6D5M - chains R and S of the 3 polymer chains in the assembly; structure by X-ray diffraction, 2.08 A resolution.

# Chain R
Protein: GTPase HRas
Source organism: Homo sapiens
Reference sequence: P01112 (RASH_HUMAN); residue numbers follow UniProt; this construct covers 1-166
Chain sequence (167 residues; row label = number of the first residue in the row; numbering starts at 0):
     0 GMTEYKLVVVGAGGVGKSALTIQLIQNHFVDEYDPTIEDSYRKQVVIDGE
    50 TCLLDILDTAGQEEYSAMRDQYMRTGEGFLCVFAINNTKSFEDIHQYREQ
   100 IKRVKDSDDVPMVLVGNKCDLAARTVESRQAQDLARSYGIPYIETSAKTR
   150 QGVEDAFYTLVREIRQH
Sequence notes: expression tag (0)
Swiss-Prot annotation at these positions:
  - region: His166 (Hypervariable region)
  - motif: Tyr32 to Tyr40 (Effector region)
  - binding site (GTP): Gly13 to Ala18, Val29 to Thr35, Ala59, Gly60, Asn116 to Asp119, Ser145 to Lys147
  - modified residue: Met1 (N-acetylmethionine), Thr2 (N-acetylthreonine), Cys118 (S-nitrosocysteine)
  - glycosylation: Thr35 (Microbial infection: O-linked (Glc) threonine)
  - natural variant: Gly12 (G12A: In CSTLO; G12C: In CSTLO; G12D: In CSTLO; G12E: In CSTLO; G12S: In CSTLO and CMEMS; G12V: In CSTLO, bladder carcinoma and CMEMS), Gly13 (G13C: In CSTLO; G13D: In CSTLO; G13R: In SFM), Gln22 (Q22K: In CMEMS), Glu37 (E37EE: In CSTLO), Thr58 (T58I: In CSTLO), Gln61 (Q61K: In NMTC2; Q61L: In melanoma), Glu63 (E63K: In CMEMS), Ser89 (S89C: Found in a patient with severe fetal hydrops and pleural effusion; uncertain significance), Lys117 (K117R: In CSTLO), Ala146 (A146T: In CSTLO; A146V: In CSTLO)
  - mutagenesis: Ser17 (S17N: Dominant negative. Prevents PLCE1 EGF-induced recruitment to plasma membrane. No effect on subcellular location of isoform 2), Asn26 (N26G: Loss of interaction with PLCE1; when associated with V-12), Val29 (V29A: No effect on interaction with PLCE1; when associated with V-12), Tyr32 (Y32F: Loss of interaction and recruitment to plasma membrane of PLCE1; when associated with V-12), Pro34 (P34G: No effect on interaction with PLCE1; when associated with V-12), Thr35 (T35S: Loss of interaction with PLCE1; when associated with V-12), Glu37 (E37G: No effect on interaction with PLCE1; when associated with V-12), Asp38 (D38N: No effect on interaction with PLCE1; when associated with V-12), Ser39 (S39C: No effect on interaction with PLCE1; when associated with V-12), Ala59 (A59T: Loss of GTPase activity and creation of an autophosphorylation site), Gln61 (Q61I: Moderately increased transformation of cultured cell lines; Q61R: Promotes interaction with SHOC2 and PP1C; Q61V: Strongly increased transformation of cultured cell lines), Ala83 (A83T: GTP-binding activity reduced by factor of 30), 4 further mutagenesis entries in UniProt

# Chain S
Protein: Son of sevenless homolog 1
Source organism: Homo sapiens
Reference sequence: Q07889 (SOS1_HUMAN); residue numbers follow UniProt; this construct covers 566-1046
Chain sequence (482 residues; row label = number of the first residue in the row):
   565 GQMRLPSADVYRFAEPDSEENIIFEENMQPKAGIPIIKAGTVIKLIERLT
   615 YHMYADPNFVRTFLTTYRSFCKPQELLSLIIERFEIPEPEPTEADRIAIE
   665 NGDQPLSAELKRFRKEYIQPVQLRVLNVCRHWVEHHFYDFERDAYLLQRM
   715 EEFIGTVRGKAMKKWVESITKIIQRKKIARDNGPGHNITFQSSPPTVEWH
   765 ISRPGHIETFDLLTLHPIEIARQLTLLESDLYRAVQPSELVGSVWTKEDK
   815 EINSPNLLKMIRHTTNLTLWFEKCIVETENLEERVAVVSRIIEILQVFQE
   865 LNNFNGVLEVVSAMNSSPVYRLDHTFEQIPSRQKKILEEAHELSEDHYKK
   915 YLAKLRSINPPCVPFFGIYLTNILKTEEGNPEVLKRHGKELINFSKRRKV
   965 AEITGEIQQYQNQPYCLRVESDIKRFFENLNPMGNSMEKEFTDYLFNKSL
  1015 EIEPRNPKPLPRFPKKYSYPLKSPGVRPSNPR
Not modelled in the structure: 565, 591-596, 744-750
Sequence notes: expression tag (565)
Residues lining bound ligands: FW4 (1-[(3-chloro-4-fluorophenyl)methyl]-5,6-dimethyl-2-(piperazin-1-yl)-1H-benzimidazole): Val852, Ile856, Val875, Met878, Asn879, Val883, Tyr884, Leu886, Asp887, Thr889, Phe890, Ile893, Leu901, Glu902, His905
What the authors report for this chain:
  - binding site for FW4: Asp887, His905

# Chain R / chain S interface
Contacting residue pairs (67; chain R residue first):
  Gly13(R) - Thr810(S)
  Gly15(R) - Glu942(S)
  Ser17(R) - Glu942(S)  hydrogen bond
  Ile21(R) - Lys939(S)
  Ile21(R) - Gly943(S)
  Gln25(R) - Gly943(S)  hydrogen bond (side chain-backbone)
  Asp30(R) - Pro945(S)
  Glu31(R) - Gly943(S)
  Glu31(R) - Asn944(S)
  Tyr32(R) - Lys939(S)
  Tyr32(R) - Gly943(S)
  Tyr32(R) - Asn944(S)  hydrogen bond (backbone-side chain)
  Pro34(R) - Asn936(S)
  Pro34(R) - Lys939(S)
  Pro34(R) - Thr940(S)
  Glu37(R) - Lys913(S)  salt bridge
  Tyr40(R) - His911(S)
  Asp54(R) - His911(S)  salt bridge
  Ile55(R) - His911(S)
  Asp57(R) - Thr935(S)
  Asp57(R) - Lys939(S)  hydrogen bond (backbone-side chain)
  Thr58(R) - Thr935(S)  hydrogen bond (backbone-side chain)
  Ala59(R) - Thr935(S)  hydrogen bond (backbone-side chain)
  Ala59(R) - Leu938(S)
  Gly60(R) - Trp809(S)  hydrogen bond (backbone-side chain)
  Gly60(R) - Leu934(S)
  Gly60(R) - Leu938(S)
  Gln61(R) - Phe929(S)
  Gln61(R) - Gly931(S)  hydrogen bond (side chain-backbone)
  Gln61(R) - Thr935(S)  hydrogen bond
  Glu63(R) - Leu822(S)
  Glu63(R) - Ile825(S)
  Glu63(R) - Arg826(S)  salt bridge
  Glu63(R) - Thr829(S)  hydrogen bond (backbone-side chain)
  Tyr64(R) - Met824(S)
  Tyr64(R) - Ile825(S)
  Tyr64(R) - Thr828(S)
  Tyr64(R) - Phe929(S)  hydrophobic
  Tyr64(R) - Phe930(S)
  Tyr64(R) - Gly931(S)  hydrogen bond (side chain-backbone)
  Ser65(R) - Thr829(S)
  Ser65(R) - Glu1002(S)
  Ala66(R) - Thr832(S)
  Ala66(R) - Ser876(S)
  Met67(R) - Ser876(S)
  Met67(R) - Tyr912(S)
  Met67(R) - Phe929(S)  hydrophobic
  Arg68(R) - Glu1002(S)  salt bridge
  Asp69(R) - Asn879(S)
  Asp69(R) - Ser880(S)
  Asp69(R) - Ser881(S)  hydrogen bond (side chain-backbone)
  Gln70(R) - Val875(S)
  Gln70(R) - Ser876(S)
  Gln70(R) - Asn879(S)  hydrogen bond
  Tyr71(R) - Tyr912(S)  hydrogen bond
  Tyr71(R) - Phe929(S)
  Arg73(R) - Asn879(S)  hydrogen bond (side chain-backbone)
  Arg73(R) - Ser880(S)
  Arg73(R) - Ser881(S)
  Arg73(R) - Tyr884(S)
  Gln95(R) - Lys1003(S)
  Arg102(R) - Ser881(S)
  Arg102(R) - Thr1006(S)
  Arg102(R) - Asp1007(S)  salt bridge
  Arg102(R) - Phe1010(S)
  Val103(R) - Ser881(S)
  Asp105(R) - Arg1019(S)  salt bridge
Also at the interface, not in a pair above, chain R (37 interface residues in all): Gly12, Ala18, Asp33, Thr35, Leu56
Also at the interface, not in a pair above, chain S (45 interface residues in all): Leu833, Leu872, Pro882, His905, Ser908, Asp910, Ile932, Lys963

# In short
37 residues of chain R face 45 of chain S across their interface, with 15 hydrogen bonds and 6 salt bridges.
Among the polar pairs are Glu37(R)-Lys913(S), Asp54(R)-His911(S) and Glu63(R)-Arg826(S). Chain S binds
compound FW4. The paper reports a binding site for FW4 at Asp887(S) and His905(S).
Here chain R is GTPase HRas and chain S is Son of sevenless homolog 1, both from Homo sapiens. Entry 6D5M
(Ras:SOS:Ras in complex with a small molecule activator) was determined by X-ray diffraction, deposited
together with 6D55, 6D56, 6D59, 6D5E, 6D5G, 6D5H and 4 further entries.
